PDB entry 4ZX0 | X-ray diffraction, 1.60 A resolution | chain A

[Chain A]
Name: Carbonic anhydrase 2
Source organism: Homo sapiens
Notes: EC 4.2.1.1
UniProtKB: P00918 (CAH2_HUMAN); the author numbering skips numbers that UniProt does not, so the offset changes along the chain: 4-125 = UniProt 4-125; 127-261 = UniProt 126-260
Amino-acid sequence (257 residues; row label = number of the first residue in the row; note: 1 number in that range is skipped by the numbering (no residue carries it; nothing is unmodelled there)):
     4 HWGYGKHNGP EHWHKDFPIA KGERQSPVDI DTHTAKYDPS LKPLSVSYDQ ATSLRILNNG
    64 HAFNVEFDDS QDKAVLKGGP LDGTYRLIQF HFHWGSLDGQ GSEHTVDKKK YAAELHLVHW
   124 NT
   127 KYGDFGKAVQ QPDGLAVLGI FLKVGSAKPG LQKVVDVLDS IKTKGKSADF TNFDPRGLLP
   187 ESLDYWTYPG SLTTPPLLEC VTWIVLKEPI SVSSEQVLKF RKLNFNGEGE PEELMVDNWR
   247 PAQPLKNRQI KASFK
Metal / ion sites: Zn2+: His-94, His-96, His-119 (together with 5L2)
Residues lining bound ligands: 5L2 (methyl (2S,4R)-1-[(2S,3R,4R,5S,6S)-6-(acetyloxymethyl)-3,4,5-tris(oxidanyl)oxan-2-yl]sulfonyl-4-sulfamoyloxy-pyrrolidine-2-carb oxylate): Trp-5, Asn-62, His-64, Ala-65, Asn-67, Ile-91, Gln-92, His-94, His-96, Glu-106, His-119, Val-121, Phe-131, Val-143, Leu-198, Thr-199, Thr-200, Pro-201, Pro-202, Trp-209
Swiss-Prot annotation at these positions:
  - active site: His-64 (Proton donor/acceptor)
  - binding site (Zn(2+)): His-94, His-96, His-119
  - binding site (substrate): Thr-199, Thr-200
  - site: Tyr-7 (Fine-tunes the proton-transfer properties of H-64), Asn-62 (Fine-tunes the proton-transfer properties of H-64), Asn-67 (Fine-tunes the proton-transfer properties of H-64), Gln-92 (Involved in the binding of some activators, including histamine and L-histidine)
  - modified residue (Phosphoserine): Ser-166, Ser-173
From the paper describing this entry:
  - binding site for 5L2: Asn-62, His-64, Gln-92, Val-121, Phe-131, Leu-198
  - specificity-determining residues: Phe-131 (proposed by the authors, not directly observed)
  - catalytic residues: His-64 (citing earlier work)

[In short]
Ligands of chain A: compound 5L2. His-94, His-96 and His-119 form the Zn2+ site. Curated annotation (UniProt)
lists active-site residue His-64, 3 Zn2+-binding residues and substrate-binding residues Thr-199 and Thr-200.
From the paper: the catalytic residue His-64; a binding site for 5L2 at Asn-62, His-64 and Gln-92 among
others.
Chain A is Carbonic anhydrase 2 (Homo sapiens); the structure, Human Carbonic Anhydrase II in complex with a
glucosyl sulfamate inhibitor, was determined by X-ray diffraction, deposited together with 4ZWX, 4ZX1, 4ZWY
and 4ZWZ.
